7X42 - chains H and C of the 6 polymer chains in the assembly; structure by electron microscopy, 3.88 A resolution.

# Chain H
Name: 8A10 heavy chain
Organism: Mus musculus
Sequence (118 residues; numbered 1 to 118; the number before each row is that of its first residue):
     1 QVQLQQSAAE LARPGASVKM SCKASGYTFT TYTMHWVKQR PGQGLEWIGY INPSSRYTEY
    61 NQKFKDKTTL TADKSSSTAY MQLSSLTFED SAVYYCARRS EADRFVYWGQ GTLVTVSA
Unresolved in the structure: 1
Cystine bridges: Cys22-Cys96

# Chain C
Name: VP3
Organism: Coxsackievirus B1
Notes: EC 3.4.22.29, 3.6.1.15, 3.4.22.28, 2.7.7.48
UniProtKB: L7UV52 (L7UV52_9ENTO); residues 1-238 here correspond to UniProt positions 333-570 (UniProt number = residue number + 332)
Sequence (238 residues; row label = number of the first residue in the row):
     1 GLPVMTTPGS TQFLTSDDFQ SPSAMPQFDV TPEMQIPGRV NNLMEIAEVD SVVPVNNTED
    61 NVSSLKAYQI PVQSNSDNGK QVFGFPLQPG ANNVLNRTLL GEILNYYTHW SGSIKLTFMF
   121 CGSAMATGKF LLAYSPPGAG VPKNRKDAML GTHVIWDVGL QSSCVLCVPW ISQTHYRYVV
   181 EDEYTAAGYV TCWYQTNIVV PADVQSSCDI LCFVSACNDF SVRMLKDTPF IRQDTFYQ

# How chain H and chain C interact
Pairs across the interface - 12 pairs, chain H then chain C:
  Tyr32(H) - Arg232(C)
  Ser54(H) - Ser63(C)
  Ser55(H) - Ser63(C)
  Arg56(H) - Glu59(C)
  Lys74(H) - Glu59(C)
  Arg98(H) - Asp234(C)  salt bridge
  Glu101(H) - Gln233(C)
  Glu101(H) - Asp234(C)  hydrogen bond (side chain-backbone)
  Glu101(H) - Thr235(C)
  Glu101(H) - Tyr237(C)
  Arg104(H) - Thr235(C)  hydrogen bond
  Arg104(H) - Phe236(C)  hydrogen bond (side chain-backbone)
Other interface residues (no listed pair), chain C (9 interface residues in all): Val62

# In short
8 residues of chain H and 9 residues of chain C are in contact, with 3 hydrogen bonds and 1 salt bridge. Among
the polar pairs are Arg98(H)-Asp234(C), Glu101(H)-Asp234(C) and Arg104(H)-Thr235(C).
Chain H is 8A10 heavy chain (Mus musculus) and chain C is VP3 (Coxsackievirus B1); the structure, Cryo-EM
structure of Coxsackievirus B1 pre-A-particle in complex with nAb 8A10 (classified from CVB1 mature virion
..., was determined by electron microscopy (same publication as 7X2G, 7X2I, 7X2O, 7X2T, 7X2W, 7X35 and 7
further entries).
